PDB entry 2HBB | X-ray diffraction, 1.90 A resolution | chain A

== Chain A ==
Protein: 50S ribosomal protein L9
Source organism: Geobacillus stearothermophilus
Notes: fragment: N-terminal domain
UniProtKB: P02417 (RL9_BACST); residues 1-51 here = UniProt positions 1-51
Amino-acid sequence (51 residues; each row starts with the number of its first residue):
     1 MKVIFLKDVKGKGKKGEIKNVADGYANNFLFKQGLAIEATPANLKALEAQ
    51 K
Metal / ion sites: Zn2+ site 1 near D8 (its only coordinating residue here); Zn2+ site 2 near D23 (its only coordinating residue here)
Reported in the primary citation:
  - mutagenesis - K12M (1.9 kcal mol-1): increased stability (citing earlier work)

== Overview ==
From the paper: K12M increases stability.
Chain A is 50S ribosomal protein L9 (Geobacillus stearothermophilus); the structure, Crystal Structure of the
N-terminal Domain of Ribosomal Protein L9 (NTL9), was determined by X-ray diffraction together with 2HBA from
the same study.
